6CDI - chains d and n of the 24 polymer chains in the assembly; structure by electron microscopy, 3.60 A resolution.

Chain d:
Name: Glycoprotein 120
Organism: Human immunodeficiency virus 1
UniProt: Q2N0S5 (Q2N0S5_9HIV1); the construct lacks a stretch of the UniProt sequence and is renumbered around it, so the offset changes along the chain: 31-141 = UniProt 30-140; 150-185 = UniProt 141-176; 187-309 = UniProt 186-308; 312-321 = UniProt 309-318; 2 more segments
Sequence (473 residues; row label = number of the first residue in the row; note: 12 numbers in that range are skipped by the numbering (no residue carries them; nothing is unmodelled there); a row labelled like 185A-185I holds insertion residues (185A, then the next letters in order)):
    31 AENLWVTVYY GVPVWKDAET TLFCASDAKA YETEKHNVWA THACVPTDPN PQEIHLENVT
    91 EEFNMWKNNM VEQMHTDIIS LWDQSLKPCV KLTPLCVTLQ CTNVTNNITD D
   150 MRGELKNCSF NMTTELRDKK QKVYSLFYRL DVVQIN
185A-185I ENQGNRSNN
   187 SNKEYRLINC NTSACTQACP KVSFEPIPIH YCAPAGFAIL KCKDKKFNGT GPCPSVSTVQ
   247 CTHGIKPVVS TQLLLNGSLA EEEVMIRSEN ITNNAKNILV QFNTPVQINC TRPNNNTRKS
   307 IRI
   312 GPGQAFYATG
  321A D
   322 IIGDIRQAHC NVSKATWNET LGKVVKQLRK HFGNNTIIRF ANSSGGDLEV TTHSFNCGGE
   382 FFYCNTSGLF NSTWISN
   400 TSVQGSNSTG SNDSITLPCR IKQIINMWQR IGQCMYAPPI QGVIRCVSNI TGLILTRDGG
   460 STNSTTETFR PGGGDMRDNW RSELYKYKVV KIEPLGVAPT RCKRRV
Unresolved in the structure: 185A-185I, 400-410
Cystine bridges: Cys54-Cys74, Cys119-Cys205, Cys126-Cys196, Cys131-Cys157, Cys201-Cys433, Cys218-Cys247, Cys228-Cys239, Cys296-Cys331, Cys378-Cys445, Cys385-Cys418
Covalent attachments: glycan linked to Asn88, Asn276, Asn332; N-acetylglucosamine (NAG) linked to Asn133, Asn156, Asn160, Asn197, Asn234, Asn262, Asn295, Asn301, Asn355, Asn363, Asn386, Asn392
Construct notes: conflict Cys201 (Ile200 in Q2N0S5), Asn332 (Thr330 in Q2N0S5), Cys433 (Ala430 in Q2N0S5), Cys501 (Ala498 in Q2N0S5)
From the paper describing this entry:
  - post-translational modification sites: Asn88, Asn295, Asn448

Chain n:
Name: PGT122 Light Chain
Organism: Homo sapiens
Sequence (107 residues; each row starts with the number of its first residue; note: 1 number in that range is skipped by the numbering (no residue carries it; nothing is unmodelled there); a row labelled like 67A-67C holds insertion residues (67A, then the next letters in order)):
     6 APTF
    11 VSVAPGQTAR ITCGEESLGS RSVIWYQQRP GQAPSLIIYN NNDRPSGIPD RFSGSPG
67A-67C STF
    68 GTTATLTITS VEAGDEADYY CHIWDSRR
95A-95C PTN
    96 WVFGEGTTLI VL
Unresolved in the structure: 6-7
Cystine bridges: Cys23-Cys88

Interface between chain d and chain n:
Residue-residue contacts - 11 pairs, chain d then chain n:
  Thr135(d) - Arg94(n)
  Asn136(d) - Arg94(n)
  Asn137(d) - Arg94(n)  hydrogen bond (backbone-backbone)
  Ile322(d) - Arg94(n)  hydrogen bond (backbone-side chain)
  Gly324(d) - Leu28(n)
  Gly324(d) - Phe67C(n)
  Gly324(d) - Arg94(n)  hydrogen bond (backbone-side chain)
  Asp325(d) - Gly29(n)
  Asp325(d) - Ser30(n)  hydrogen bond
  Asp325(d) - Ser93(n)  hydrogen bond
  Ile326(d) - Arg94(n)
Other interface residues (no listed pair), chain d (9 interface residues in all): Asp321A, Ile323
Other interface residues (no listed pair), chain n (8 interface residues in all): Arg95, Pro95A

Overview:
Chain d and chain n form an interface of 9 and 8 residues respectively; the contacts include 5 hydrogen bonds.
Polar contacts include Ile322(d)-Arg94(n), Gly324(d)-Arg94(n) and Asp325(d)-Ser30(n). N-acetylglucosamine is
covalently linked to Asn133(d), Asn156(d), Asn160(d), Asn197(d), Asn234(d) and Asn262(d) and 6 more. The paper
reports modification sites Asn88(d), Asn295(d) and Asn448(d).
Chain d is Glycoprotein 120 (Human immunodeficiency virus 1) and chain n is PGT122 Light Chain (Homo sapiens);
the structure, Cryo-EM structure at 3.6 A resolution of vaccine-elicited antibody vFP16.02 in complex with
HIV-1 Env BG505 ..., was determined by electron microscopy, deposited together with 5TKJ, 5TKK, 6CDE and 6CDO.
